PDB entry 6ZV5 | X-ray diffraction, 1.95 A resolution | chains AAA and DDD of the 6 polymer chains in the assembly

[Chain AAA (and DDD)]
Protein: Mucin-binding lectin 1
Source organism: Coprinopsis cinerea
Notes: chain DDD of this document is another copy of the same molecule, construct and numbering; everything in this record applies to it too
UniProtKB: B3VS76 (B3VS76_COPCI); numbering as in UniProt (aligned over 2-127)
Amino-acid sequence (126 residues; each row starts with the number of its first residue):
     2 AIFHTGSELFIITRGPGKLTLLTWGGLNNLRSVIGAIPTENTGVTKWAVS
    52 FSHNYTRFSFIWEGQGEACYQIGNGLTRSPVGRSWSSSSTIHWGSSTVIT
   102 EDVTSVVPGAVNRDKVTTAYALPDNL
Reported in the primary citation:
  - binding site for beta-D-galactopyranose: Trp94
  - binding site for alpha-L-fucopyranose: His54, Asn55, Arg114
  - specificity-determining residues: Trp94 (proposed by the authors, not directly observed)
  - mutagenesis - H54A: decreased expression

[Chain AAA / chain DDD interface]
Residue-residue contacts - 23 pairs, chain AAA then chain DDD:
  Ile13(AAA) with Leu77(DDD)
  Thr14(AAA) with Leu77(DDD)
  Arg15(AAA) with Asn75(DDD), hydrogen bond (side chain-backbone); Leu77(DDD)
  Glu68(AAA) with Gly76(DDD); Leu77(DDD), hydrogen bond (side chain-backbone)
  Ala69(AAA) with Leu77(DDD)
  Cys70(AAA) with Leu77(DDD); Thr78(DDD)
  Asn75(AAA) with Arg15(DDD), hydrogen bond (backbone-side chain)
  Gly76(AAA) with Glu68(DDD)
  Leu77(AAA) with Ile13(DDD); Thr14(DDD); Arg15(DDD); Glu68(DDD), hydrogen bond (backbone-side chain); Cys70(DDD), hydrophobic; Arg79(DDD)
  Thr78(AAA) with Cys70(DDD); Arg79(DDD)
  Arg79(AAA) with Leu77(DDD); Thr78(DDD); Arg79(DDD), hydrogen bond (backbone-backbone)
  Pro81(AAA) with Thr78(DDD)
Interface residues without a listed pair, chain DDD (12 interface residues in all): Ala69, Pro81

[Summary]
Chain AAA and chain DDD each contribute 12 residues to their interface; the contacts include 5 hydrogen bonds.
Among the polar pairs are Arg15(AAA)-Asn75(DDD), Glu68(AAA)-Leu77(DDD) and Arg79(AAA)-Arg79(DDD). The paper
reports a binding site for alpha-L-fucopyranose at His54(AAA), Asn55(AAA) and Arg114(AAA); H54A of chain AAA
reduces expression.
Chain AAA and chain DDD are both Mucin-binding lectin 1 (Coprinopsis cinerea); the structure, CML1 crystal
structure in complex with Lewis a tetrasaccharide, was determined by X-ray diffraction (same publication as
6ZU2).
